Entry 7QJ2 (electron microscopy, 8.60 A resolution (very low resolution: no residue pairs are listed; an interface is given only as per-side residue counts)); this record covers chains l and m of the 22 polymer chains in the assembly.

[Chain l]
Molecule: Gamma-tubulin complex component 5
Organism: Homo sapiens
Reference sequence: Q96RT8 (GCP5_HUMAN); numbering as in UniProt (aligned over 1-1024)
Sequence (1024 residues; row label = number of the first residue in the row):
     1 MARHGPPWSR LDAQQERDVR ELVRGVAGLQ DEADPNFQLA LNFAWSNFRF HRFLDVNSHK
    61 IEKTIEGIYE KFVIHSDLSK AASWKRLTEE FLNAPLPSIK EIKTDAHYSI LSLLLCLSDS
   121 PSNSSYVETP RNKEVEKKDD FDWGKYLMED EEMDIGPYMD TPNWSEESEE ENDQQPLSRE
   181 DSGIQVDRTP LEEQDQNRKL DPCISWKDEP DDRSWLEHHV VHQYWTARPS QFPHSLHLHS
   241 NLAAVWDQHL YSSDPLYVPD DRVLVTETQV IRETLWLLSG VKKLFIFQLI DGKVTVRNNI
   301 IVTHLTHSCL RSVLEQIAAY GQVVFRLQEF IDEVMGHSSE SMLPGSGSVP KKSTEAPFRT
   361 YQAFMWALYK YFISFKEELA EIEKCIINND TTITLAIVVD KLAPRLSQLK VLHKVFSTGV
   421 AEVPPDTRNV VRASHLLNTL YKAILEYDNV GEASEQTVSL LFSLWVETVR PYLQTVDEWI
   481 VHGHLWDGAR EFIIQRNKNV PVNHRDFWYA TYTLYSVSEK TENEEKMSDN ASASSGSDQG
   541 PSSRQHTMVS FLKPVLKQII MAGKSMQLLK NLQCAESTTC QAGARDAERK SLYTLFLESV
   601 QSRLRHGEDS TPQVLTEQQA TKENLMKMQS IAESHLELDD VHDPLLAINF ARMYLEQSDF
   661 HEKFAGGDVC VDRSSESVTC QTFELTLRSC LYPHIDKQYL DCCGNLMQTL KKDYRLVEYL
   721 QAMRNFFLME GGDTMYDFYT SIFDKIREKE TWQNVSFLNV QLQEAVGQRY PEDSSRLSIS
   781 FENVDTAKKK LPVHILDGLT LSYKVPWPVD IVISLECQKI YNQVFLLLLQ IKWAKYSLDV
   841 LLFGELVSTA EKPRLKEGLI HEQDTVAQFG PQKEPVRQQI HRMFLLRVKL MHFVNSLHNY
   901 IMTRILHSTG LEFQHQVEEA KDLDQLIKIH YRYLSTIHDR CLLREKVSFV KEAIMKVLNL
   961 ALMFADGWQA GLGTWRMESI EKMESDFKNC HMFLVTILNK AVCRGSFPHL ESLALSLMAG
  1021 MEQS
Disordered / not traced: 1-12, 95-104, 131-1024

[Chain m]
Molecule: Mitotic-spindle organizing protein 1
Organism: Homo sapiens
Reference sequence: Q08AG7 (MZT1_HUMAN); residues 1-82 here = UniProt positions 1-82
Sequence (82 residues; each row starts with the number of its first residue):
     1 MASSSGAGAA AAAAAANLNA VRETMDVLLE ISRILNTGLD METLSICVRL CEQGINPEAL
    61 SSVIKELRKA TEALKAAENM TS
Disordered / not traced: 1-10, 76-82
Curated features (UniProtKB/Swiss-Prot):
  - modified residue: Ala2 (N-acetylalanine)

[Interface between chain l and chain m]
At this resolution (9 A) residue pairs are not listed: 38 residues of chain l and 34 of chain m lie at the interface.

[Overview]
The interface between chain l and chain m involves 38 residues on one side and 34 on the other.
Chain l is Gamma-tubulin complex component 5 and chain m is Mitotic-spindle organizing protein 1, both from
Homo sapiens; the structure, Structure of recombinant human gamma-Tubulin Ring Complex 8-spoked assembly
intermediate (spokes 5-12), was determined by electron microscopy together with 7QJ0, 7QJ1, 7QJ3, 7QJ4, 7QJD
and 7QJE from the same study.
